Entry 8QVQ (electron microscopy, 4.07 A resolution (low resolution: residue-level contacts below are approximate; hydrogen-bond / salt-bridge calls are withheld)); this record covers chains H and K of the 15 polymer chains in the assembly.

== Chain H (and K) ==
Molecule: Islet amyloid polypeptide
Notes: chain K of this document is another copy of the same molecule, construct and numbering; everything in this record applies to it too
UniProtKB: P10997 (IAPP_HUMAN); residues 1-37 here correspond to UniProt positions 34-70 (UniProt number = residue number + 33)
Chain sequence (38 residues; each row starts with the number of its first residue):
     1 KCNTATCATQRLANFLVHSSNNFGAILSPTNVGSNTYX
Not modelled in the structure: 1-12
Modified / non-standard residues: NH2 (amino group) at position 38
Construct notes: engineered mutation Pro-29 (Ser62 in P10997); expression tag (38)

== Interface between chain H and chain K ==
Residue-residue contacts - 53 pairs, chain H then chain K:
  Ala-13(H) with Ala-13(K)
  Asn-14(H) with Ala-13(K); Asn-14(K); Phe-15(K)
  Phe-15(H) with Phe-15(K)
  Leu-16(H) with Phe-15(K); Leu-16(K); Val-17(K)
  Val-17(H) with Val-17(K)
  His-18(H) with Val-17(K); His-18(K); Ser-19(K)
  Ser-19(H) with Ser-19(K)
  Ser-20(H) with Ser-19(K); Ser-20(K); Asn-21(K)
  Asn-21(H) with Asn-21(K)
  Asn-22(H) with Asn-21(K); Asn-22(K); Phe-23(K); Gly-24(K)
  Phe-23(H) with Phe-23(K); Gly-24(K)
  Gly-24(H) with Gly-24(K)
  Ala-25(H) with Ala-25(K)
  Ile-26(H) with Ala-25(K); Ile-26(K); Leu-27(K)
  Leu-27(H) with Leu-27(K)
  Ser-28(H) with Leu-27(K); Ser-28(K)
  Pro-29(H) with Leu-27(K); Ser-28(K); Pro-29(K); Thr-30(K)
  Thr-30(H) with Thr-30(K)
  Asn-31(H) with Thr-30(K); Asn-31(K); Val-32(K); Asn-35(K)
  Val-32(H) with Gly-33(K)
  Gly-33(H) with Ser-34(K)
  Ser-34(H) with Ser-34(K)
  Asn-35(H) with Asn-35(K)
  Thr-36(H) with Ser-20(K); Asn-35(K); Thr-36(K)
  Tyr-37(H) with Ser-20(K); Asn-22(K); Ile-26(K); Thr-36(K); Tyr-37(K)
  NH2_38(H) with Asn-21(K)
Interface residues without a listed pair, chain K (26 interface residues in all): NH2_38

== Summary ==
Chain H and chain K each contribute 26 residues to their interface.
Chain H and chain K are both Islet amyloid polypeptide; the structure, Cryo-EM structure of human islet
amyloid polypeptide (hIAPP) mutant S29P, polymorph 2, was determined by electron microscopy (same publication
as 8QVP, 8RM8, 8RM9 and 8QJ1).
